PDB entry 5ME1 | electron microscopy, 13.50 A resolution (very low resolution: no residue pairs are listed; an interface is given only as per-side residue counts) | chains A and P of the 26 polymer chains in the assembly

Chain A:
Molecule: 16S ribosomal RNA
Organism: Escherichia coli K-12
Sequence (1534 nucleotides; numbered 1 to 1534; the number before each row is that of its first residue):
     1 AAAUUGAAGA GUUUGAUCAU GGCUCAGAUU GAACGCUGGC GGCAGGCCUA ACACAUGCAA
    61 GUCGAACGGU AACAGGAAGA AGCUUGCUUC UUUGCUGACG AGUGGCGGAC GGGUGAGUAA
   121 UGUCUGGGAA ACUGCCUGAU GGAGGGGGAU AACUACUGGA AACGGUAGCU AAUACCGCAU
   181 AACGUCGCAA GACCAAAGAG GGGGACCUUC GGGCCUCUUG CCAUCGGAUG UGCCCAGAUG
   241 GGAUUAGCUA GUAGGUGGGG UAACGGCUCA CCUAGGCGAC GAUCCCUAGC UGGUCUGAGA
   301 GGAUGACCAG CCACACUGGA ACUGAGACAC GGUCCAGACU CCUACGGGAG GCAGCAGUGG
   361 GGAAUAUUGC ACAAUGGGCG CAAGCCUGAU GCAGCCAUGC CGCGUGUAUG AAGAAGGCCU
   421 UCGGGUUGUA AAGUACUUUC AGCGGGGAGG AAGGGAGUAA AGUUAAUACC UUUGCUCAUU
   481 GACGUUACCC GCAGAAGAAG CACCGGCUAA CUCCGUGCCA GCAGCCXCGG UAAUACGGAG
   541 GGUGCAAGCG UUAAUCGGAA UUACUGGGCG UAAAGCGCAC GCAGGCGGUU UGUUAAGUCA
   601 GAUGUGAAAU CCCCGGGCUC AACCUGGGAA CUGCAUCUGA UACUGGCAAG CUUGAGUCUC
   661 GUAGAGGGGG GUAGAAUUCC AGGUGUAGCG GUGAAAUGCG UAGAGAUCUG GAGGAAUACC
   721 GGUGGCGAAG GCGGCCCCCU GGACGAAGAC UGACGCUCAG GUGCGAAAGC GUGGGGAGCA
   781 AACAGGAUUA GAUACCCUGG UAGUCCACGC CGUAAACGAU GUCGACUUGG AGGUUGUGCC
   841 CUUGAGGCGU GGCUUCCGGA GCUAACGCGU UAAGUCGACC GCCUGGGGAG UACGGCCGCA
   901 AGGUUAAAAC UCAAAUGAAU UGACGGGGGC CCGCACAAGC GGUGGAGCAU GUGGUUUAAU
   961 UCGAUGXAAC GCGAAGAACC UUACCUGGUC UUGACAUCCA CGGAAGUUUU CAGAGAUGAG
  1021 AAUGUGCCUU CGGGAACCGU GAGACAGGUG CUGCAUGGCU GUCGUCAGCU CGUGUUGUGA
  1081 AAUGUUGGGU UAAGUCCCGC AACGAGCGCA ACCCUUAUCC UUUGUUGCCA GCGGUCCGGC
  1141 CGGGAACUCA AAGGAGACUG CCAGUGAUAA ACUGGAGGAA GGUGGGGAUG ACGUCAAGUC
  1201 AUCAUGGCCC UUACGACCAG GGCUACACAC GUGCUACAAU GGCGCAUACA AAGAGAAGCG
  1261 ACCUCGCGAG AGCAAGCGGA CCUCAUAAAG UGCGUCGUAG UCCGGAUUGG AGUCUGCAAC
  1321 UCGACUCCAU GAAGUCGGAA UCGCUAGUAA UCGUGGAUCA GAAUGCCACG GUGAAUACGU
  1381 UCCCGGGCCU UGUACACACC GCCCGUXACA CCAUGGGAGU GGGUUGCAAA AGAAGUAGGU
  1441 AGCUUAACCU UCGGGAGGGC GCUUACCACU UUGUGAUUCA UGACUGGGGU GAAGUCGUAA
  1501 CAAGGUAACC GUAGGGGAAC CUGCGGUUGG AUCA
Modified / non-standard residues: PSU (pseudouridine-5'-monophosphate) at position 516, G7M (N7-methyl-guanosine-5'-monophosphate) at position 527, 2MG (2N-methylguanosine-5'-monophosphate) at position 966, 5MC (5-methylcytidine-5'-monophosphate) at position 967, 2MG (2N-methylguanosine-5'-monophosphate) at position 1207, 4OC (4n,o2'-methylcytidine-5'-monophosphate) at position 1402, 5MC (5-methylcytidine-5'-monophosphate) at position 1407, UR3 (3-methyluridine-5'-monophoshate) at position 1498, 2MG (2N-methylguanosine-5'-monophosphate) at position 1516, MA6 (6N-dimethyladenosine-5'-monophoshate) at position 1518, MA6 (6N-dimethyladenosine-5'-monophoshate) at position 1519

Chain P:
Protein: 30S ribosomal protein S16
Organism: Escherichia coli K-12
UniProt: D8AGC4 (D8AGC4_ECOMS); residues -19 to 82 here correspond to UniProt positions 1-102 (UniProt number = residue number + 20)
Amino-acid sequence (102 residues; each row starts with the number of its first residue; numbers below 1 keep their minus sign (Met-19 is residue -19)):
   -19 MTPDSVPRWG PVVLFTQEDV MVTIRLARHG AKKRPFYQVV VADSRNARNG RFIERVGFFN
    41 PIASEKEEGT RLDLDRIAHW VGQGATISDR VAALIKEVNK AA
Not modelled in the structure: -19 to 0

Interface between chain A and chain P:
At this resolution (14 A) residue pairs are not listed: 42 residues of chain A and 45 of chain P lie at the interface.

Overview:
The interface between chain A and chain P involves 42 residues on one side and 45 on the other.
Chain A is 16S ribosomal RNA and chain P is 30S ribosomal protein S16, both from Escherichia coli K-12; the
structure, Structure of the 30S Pre-Initiation Complex 2 (30S IC-2) Stalled by GE81112, was determined by
electron microscopy, deposited together with 5ME0.
